PDB entry 8JQB | electron microscopy, 3.20 A resolution | chains C and G of the 8 polymer chains in the assembly

# Chain C
Molecule: Endonuclease GajA
From: Bacillus cereus VD045
Notes: EC 3.1.-.-
Reference sequence: J8H9C1 (GAJA_BACC6); residues 1-578 here = UniProt positions 1-578
Chain sequence (578 residues; each row starts with the number of its first residue):
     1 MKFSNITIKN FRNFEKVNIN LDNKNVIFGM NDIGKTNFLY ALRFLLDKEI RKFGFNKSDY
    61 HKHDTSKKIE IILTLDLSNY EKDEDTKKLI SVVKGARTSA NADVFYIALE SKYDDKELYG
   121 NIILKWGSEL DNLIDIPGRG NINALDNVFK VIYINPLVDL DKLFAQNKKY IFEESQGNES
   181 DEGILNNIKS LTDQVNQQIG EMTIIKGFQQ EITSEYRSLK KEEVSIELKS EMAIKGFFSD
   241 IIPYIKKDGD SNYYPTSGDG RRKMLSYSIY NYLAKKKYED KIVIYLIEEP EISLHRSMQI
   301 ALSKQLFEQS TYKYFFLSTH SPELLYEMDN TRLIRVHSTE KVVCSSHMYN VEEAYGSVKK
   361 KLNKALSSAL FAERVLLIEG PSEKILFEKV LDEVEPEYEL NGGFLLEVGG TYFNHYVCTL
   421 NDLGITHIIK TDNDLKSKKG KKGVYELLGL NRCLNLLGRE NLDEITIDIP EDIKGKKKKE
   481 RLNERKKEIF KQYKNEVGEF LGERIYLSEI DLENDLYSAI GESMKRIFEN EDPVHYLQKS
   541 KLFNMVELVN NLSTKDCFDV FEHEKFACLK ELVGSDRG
Unresolved in the structure: 157-266
Curated features (UniProtKB/Swiss-Prot):
  - binding site (ATP): Asp32 to Thr36
  - binding site (a divalent metal cation): Glu379, Glu383, Asp463, Glu464, Glu513
  - site (Interaction with GajB): Lys94, Arg97
  - mutagenesis: Lys35 (K35A: Retains endonuclease activity), His320 (H320A: Retains endonuclease activity, ATP only partially inhibits endonuclease activity), Glu379 (E379A: Loss of endonuclease activity), Asp511 (D511A: Loss of endonuclease activity), Lys541 (K541A: Loss of endonuclease activity)

# Chain G
Molecule: Gabija protein GajB
From: Bacillus cereus VD045
Reference sequence: J8HQ06 (GAJB_BACC6); residues 6-499 here correspond to UniProt positions 1-494 (UniProt number = residue number - 5)
Chain sequence (499 residues; row label = number of the first residue in the row):
     1 MIEDEMSREQ IIKDGGNILV TAGAGSGKTT ILVSKIEADL KENKTHYSIA AVTFTNKAAK
    61 EIEGRLGYSS RGNFIGTNDG FVESEIIRPF IKDAFGNDYP DNFTAEYFDN QFASYDKGLQ
   121 VLKYQNILGT YSNPKKNFKF QLALDILKKS LVARQYIFSK YFKIFIDEYQ DSDKDMHNLF
   181 MYLKDQLKIK LFIVGDPKQS IYIWRGAEPE NFNGLIENST DFNKYHLTSN FRCCQDIQNY
   241 SNLFNEETRS LIKEKNEVQN VISIADDMPI SDILLKLTEE KQVLNIEAEL VILVRRRNQA
   301 IEIMKELNEE GFNFIFIPQT PLDRATPNAT LLKEVIKYVK NDRYSIYDLA AEIVGNLSSR
   361 EIKEIQKIIN ELLVPNINQV LINQVLINLF AKLEITLDTR EITAFTEVMM TNEFDIAFDT
   421 NEYLHKIFTV HSAKGLEFNQ VIITASDYNV HYNRDTNEHY VATTRAKDKL IVIMDNKKYS
   481 DYIETLMKEL KIKNIIKSI
Construct notes: initiating methionine (1); expression tag (2-5)
Curated features (UniProtKB/Swiss-Prot):
  - binding site (ATP): Ala22 to Thr29
  - site (Interaction with GajA): Val152, Gln155

# Interface between chain C and chain G
Residue-residue contacts (29):
  Tyr80(C) with Gln155(G); Phe158(G)
  Glu84(C) with His46(G); Tyr47(G)
  Lys87(C) with His46(G), hydrogen bond (backbone-side chain); Tyr47(G); Phe158(G); Ser159(G)
  Lys88(C) with His46(G)
  Ile90(C) with Gln155(G); Tyr156(G); Ser159(G)
  Ser91(C) with His46(G); Tyr156(G); Ser159(G); Lys160(G)
  Lys94(C) with Ser84(G), hydrogen bond (side chain-backbone); Pro89(G); Phe90(G); Tyr156(G)
  Gly95(C) with Pro89(G); Phe90(G)
  Arg97(C) with Val152(G)
  Thr98(C) with Val152(G)
  Ser99(C) with Asp93(G); Leu151(G), hydrogen bond (side chain-backbone); Val152(G), hydrogen bond (side chain-backbone)
  Glu279(C) with Lys44(G)
  Asp280(C) with His46(G)
Also at the interface, not in a pair above, chain C (14 interface residues in all): Ala102
Also at the interface, not in a pair above, chain G (17 interface residues in all): Thr45, Glu85, Ser150

# Summary
The interface between chain C and chain G involves 14 residues on one side and 17 on the other, with 4
hydrogen bonds. Polar contacts include Lys87(C)-His46(G), Lys94(C)-Ser84(G) and Ser99(C)-Leu151(G).
Chain C is Endonuclease GajA and chain G is Gabija protein GajB, both from Bacillus cereus VD045; the
structure, Structure of Gabija GajA-GajB 4:4 Complex, was determined by electron microscopy, deposited
together with 8JQC, 8WY5, 8X51 and 8X5N.
